Entry 3J0G (electron microscopy, 4.80 A resolution (low resolution: residue-level contacts below are approximate; hydrogen-bond / salt-bridge calls are withheld)); this record covers chains M and N of the 4 polymer chains in the assembly.

# Chain M (and N)
Molecule: E3 protein
From: Venezuelan equine encephalitis virus
Notes: chain N of this document is another copy of the same molecule, construct and numbering; everything in this record applies to it too
UniProtKB: P05674 (POLS_EEVV8); residues 1-59 here correspond to UniProt positions 276-334 (UniProt number = residue number + 275)
Amino-acid sequence (59 residues; each row starts with the number of its first residue):
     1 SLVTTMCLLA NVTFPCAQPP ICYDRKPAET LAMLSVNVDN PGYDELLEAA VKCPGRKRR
Disulfides: Cys-7/Cys-16

# Chain M / chain N interface
Chains M and N do not touch in the deposited assembly.

# Summary
No residue of chain M is in contact with chain N.
Chain M and chain N are both E3 protein (Venezuelan equine encephalitis virus); the structure, Homology model
of E3 protein of Venezuelan Equine Encephalitis Virus TC-83 strain fitted with a cryo-EM ..., was determined
by electron microscopy, deposited together with 3J0C.
